Entry 4JXV (X-ray diffraction, 1.76 A resolution); this record covers chain A.

Chain A:
Name: Beta-lactamase
Organism: Escherichia coli
Notes: EC 3.5.2.6
UniProt: P00811 (AMPC_ECOLI); residues 4-361 here correspond to UniProt positions 20-377 (UniProt number = residue number + 16)
Amino-acid sequence (358 residues; row label = number of the first residue in the row):
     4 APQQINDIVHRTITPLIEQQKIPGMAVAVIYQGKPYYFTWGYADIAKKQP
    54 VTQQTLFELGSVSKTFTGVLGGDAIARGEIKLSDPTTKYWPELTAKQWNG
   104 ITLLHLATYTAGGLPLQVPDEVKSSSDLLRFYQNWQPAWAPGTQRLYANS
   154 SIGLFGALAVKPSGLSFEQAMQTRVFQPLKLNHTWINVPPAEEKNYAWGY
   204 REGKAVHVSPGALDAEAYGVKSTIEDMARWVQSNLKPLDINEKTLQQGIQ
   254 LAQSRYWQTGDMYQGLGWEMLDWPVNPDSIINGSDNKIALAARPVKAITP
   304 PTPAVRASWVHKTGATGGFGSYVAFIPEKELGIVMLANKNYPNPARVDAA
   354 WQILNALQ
Ligand contacts: 1MU (3-{[2-(4-carboxyphenyl)ethyl]sulfamoyl}thiophene-2-carboxylic acid): G63, S64, K67, L119, Y150, N152, V211, S212, P213, G214, A220, Y221, N289, T316, G317, A318, T319
Curated features (UniProtKB/Swiss-Prot):
  - active site: S64 (Acyl-ester intermediate)
  - binding site (a beta-lactam): S64, Q120, Y150, N152, A318, N343

Summary:
Chain A binds compound 1MU. From UniProt: active-site residue S64 and 6 beta-lactam-binding residues.
Chain A is Beta-lactamase (Escherichia coli); the structure, X-ray crystal structure of AmpC beta-lactamase
from E. coli in complex with a non-covalent inhibitor
3-{[2-(4-CARBOXYPHENYL)ETHYL]SULFAMOYL}THIOPHENE-2-CARBOXYLIC ..., was determined by X-ray diffraction (same
publication as 4JXS and 4JXW).
